6DBD - chain A; structure by X-ray diffraction, 1.75 A resolution.

[Chain A]
Protein: nanobody VHH R326
Source organism: Lama glama
Notes: antibody fragment or engineered binder
Chain sequence (129 residues; each row starts with the number of its first residue):
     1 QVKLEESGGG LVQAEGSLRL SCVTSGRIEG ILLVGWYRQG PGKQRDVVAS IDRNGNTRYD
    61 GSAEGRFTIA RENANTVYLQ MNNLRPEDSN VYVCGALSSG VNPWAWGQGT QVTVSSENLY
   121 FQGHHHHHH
Not modelled in the structure: 40-44, 117-129
Disulfides: Cys22-Cys94

[Summary]
Chain A is nanobody VHH R326 (Lama glama); the structure, Crystal Structure of VHH R326, was determined by
X-ray diffraction, deposited together with 6DBA, 6DBE, 6DBF and 6DBG.
